Entry 8SNF (X-ray diffraction, 2.30 A resolution); this record covers chains B and D of the 3 polymer chains in the assembly.

# Chain B
Protein: metformin hydrolase subunit B
Organism: Pseudomonas mendocina
Sequence (348 residues; row label = number of the first residue in the row):
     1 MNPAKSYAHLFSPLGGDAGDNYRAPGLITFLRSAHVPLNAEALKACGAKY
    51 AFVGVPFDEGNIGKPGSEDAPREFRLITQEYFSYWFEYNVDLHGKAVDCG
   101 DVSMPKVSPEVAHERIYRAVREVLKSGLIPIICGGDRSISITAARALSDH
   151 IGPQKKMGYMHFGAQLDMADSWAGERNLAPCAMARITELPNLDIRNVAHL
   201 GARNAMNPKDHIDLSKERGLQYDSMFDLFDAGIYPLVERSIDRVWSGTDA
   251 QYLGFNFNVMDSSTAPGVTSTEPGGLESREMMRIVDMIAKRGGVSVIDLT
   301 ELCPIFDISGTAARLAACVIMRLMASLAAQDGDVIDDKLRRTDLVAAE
Unresolved in the structure: 1-5, 16-26, 343-348

# Chain D
Protein: metformin hydrolase subunit A
Organism: Pseudomonas mendocina
Sequence (364 residues; numbered 1 to 364; the number before each row is that of its first residue):
     1 MGLDRKTETAKWQFTPHQHRGPAEQFGENDHIYSPKLHNGSFKSRGLATF
    51 MGAPYCPPDRHKIREMGAKICFLAVPWDQGQIVRAGASQGAAALRDATTQ
   101 YFPYMFEYDVDLLSFFRVVDCGDVPTVPGNNIKSQEYTADYVTECLEGGA
   151 KVILFGGDHSLPIPGAKALSRFTGSGKMGYLHVDCHLDAAPDWAGNLITN
   201 CSGAPRALDLPNCNARNMAHMGSRNGLNPKDWWDFYVDNEIRVVTMSEMI
   251 ERGLEVCANEIFERVKKDTDSLYFTWDTDSIDISCMPGNSAPECYGLKGR
   301 EVIQLARIAGRHGCDILDIVEFCPYFDPSQIGAKMTVNMIYHYLGSRAQT
   351 LRQQGKQPENLYFQ
Unresolved in the structure: 1-10, 358-364
Bound ions: Ni2+ site 1: His159, Asp184, Asp188, Asp277; Ni2+ site 2: Asp184, His186, Asp277, Asp279
What the authors report for this chain:
  - Ni2+ coordination: His159, Asp184, His186, Asp188, Asp277, Asp279
  - binding site for Ni2+: Asn200 (from molecular simulation)
  - mutagenesis - D188N, N200A, C201S: decreased catalytic activity
  - catalytic residues: Asp188, Asn200 (proposed by the authors, not directly observed)
  - catalytic residues: Glu321 (citing earlier work)

# Interface between chain B and chain D
Residue-residue contacts (64; chain B residue first):
  Leu10(B) - Pro229(D)
  Leu10(B) - Lys230(D)  hydrogen bond (backbone-backbone)
  Phe11(B) - Pro229(D)
  Phe11(B) - Lys230(D)
  Phe11(B) - Asp231(D)
  Phe11(B) - Asp234(D)
  Ser12(B) - Ala190(D)
  Ser12(B) - Asp192(D)
  Ser12(B) - Trp193(D)
  Ser12(B) - Pro229(D)
  Ser12(B) - Asp231(D)  hydrogen bond
  Ser12(B) - Trp232(D)  hydrogen bond
  Pro13(B) - Trp193(D)
  Pro13(B) - Ala194(D)  hydrogen bond (backbone-backbone)
  Leu14(B) - Ala194(D)
  Leu14(B) - Gly195(D)  hydrogen bond (backbone-backbone)
  Gly15(B) - Ala194(D)
  Glu80(B) - Leu227(D)
  Tyr81(B) - Gly226(D)
  Tyr81(B) - Glu293(D)  hydrogen bond
  Phe82(B) - Gly226(D)  hydrogen bond (backbone-backbone)
  Phe82(B) - Leu227(D)  hydrophobic
  Phe82(B) - Pro229(D)  hydrophobic
  Tyr84(B) - Gly226(D)
  Tyr84(B) - Asn228(D)
  Tyr84(B) - Lys230(D)
  Trp85(B) - Asn225(D)
  Trp85(B) - Gly226(D)
  Phe86(B) - Ser223(D)
  Phe86(B) - Asn225(D)
  Phe86(B) - Asn228(D)
  Phe86(B) - Trp233(D)  hydrophobic
  Glu87(B) - Arg224(D)
  Glu87(B) - Asn225(D)  hydrogen bond (side chain-backbone)
  Glu87(B) - Ser247(D)  hydrogen bond
  Ser263(B) - Ser284(D)
  Glu277(B) - Lys298(D)  salt bridge
  Ser278(B) - Asp282(D)  hydrogen bond
  Ser278(B) - Cys294(D)
  Ser278(B) - Tyr295(D)  hydrogen bond (side chain-backbone)
  Arg279(B) - Met246(D)
  Arg279(B) - Ile250(D)
  Arg279(B) - Tyr295(D)
  Arg279(B) - Gly296(D)  hydrogen bond (side chain-backbone)
  Arg279(B) - Lys298(D)
  Arg279(B) - Glu301(D)  salt bridge
  Met282(B) - Cys294(D)  hydrophobic
  Met282(B) - Tyr295(D)  hydrophobic
  Ser309(B) - Pro287(D)  hydrogen bond (side chain-backbone)
  Ser309(B) - Phe326(D)  hydrogen bond (side chain-backbone)
  Arg314(B) - Ile283(D)
  Cys318(B) - Asn225(D)
  Cys318(B) - Cys294(D)  hydrophobic
  Arg322(B) - Asn225(D)  hydrogen bond
  Arg322(B) - Tyr295(D)
  Asp336(B) - Lys230(D)
  Asp337(B) - Lys230(D)  hydrogen bond (backbone-side chain)
  Leu339(B) - Lys230(D)  hydrogen bond (backbone-side chain)
  Leu339(B) - Asp234(D)
  Arg340(B) - Asp234(D)  salt bridge
  Arg340(B) - Asp238(D)  salt bridge
  Arg341(B) - Pro191(D)
  Arg341(B) - Asp192(D)  salt bridge
  Arg341(B) - Asp231(D)
Interface residues without a listed pair, chain B (32 interface residues in all): Asn89, Thr264, Ile308, Thr311, Ile335
Interface residues without a listed pair, chain D (38 interface residues in all): Val237, Thr245, Pro292, Leu297, Pro328

# In short
32 residues of chain B and 38 residues of chain D are in contact, with 17 hydrogen bonds and 5 salt bridges.
Among the polar pairs are Glu277(B)-Lys298(D), Arg279(B)-Glu301(D) and Arg340(B)-Asp234(D). The paper reports
catalytic residues Asp188(D), Asn200(D) and Glu321(D); D188N, N200A and C201S of chain D reduce catalytic
activity.
Chain B is metformin hydrolase subunit B and chain D is metformin hydrolase subunit A, both from Pseudomonas
mendocina; the structure, Crystal structure of metformin hydrolase (MfmAB) from Pseudomonas mendocina sp.
MET-2 with Ni2+2 bound, was determined by X-ray diffraction, deposited together with 8SNK and 8SP2.
